PDB entry 5KT6 | X-ray diffraction, 3.54 A resolution | chains T and A of the 3 polymer chains in the assembly

# Chain T
Molecule: 9-nt DNA strand
Sequence (9 nucleotides; numbered 839 to 847; the number before each row is that of its first residue):
   839 TGGGGTCCT

# Chain A
Protein: DNA polymerase iota
Organism: Homo sapiens
Notes: EC 2.7.7.7
Reference sequence: Q9UNA4 (POLI_HUMAN); residue numbers follow UniProt; this construct covers 1-445
Sequence (445 residues; each row starts with the number of its first residue):
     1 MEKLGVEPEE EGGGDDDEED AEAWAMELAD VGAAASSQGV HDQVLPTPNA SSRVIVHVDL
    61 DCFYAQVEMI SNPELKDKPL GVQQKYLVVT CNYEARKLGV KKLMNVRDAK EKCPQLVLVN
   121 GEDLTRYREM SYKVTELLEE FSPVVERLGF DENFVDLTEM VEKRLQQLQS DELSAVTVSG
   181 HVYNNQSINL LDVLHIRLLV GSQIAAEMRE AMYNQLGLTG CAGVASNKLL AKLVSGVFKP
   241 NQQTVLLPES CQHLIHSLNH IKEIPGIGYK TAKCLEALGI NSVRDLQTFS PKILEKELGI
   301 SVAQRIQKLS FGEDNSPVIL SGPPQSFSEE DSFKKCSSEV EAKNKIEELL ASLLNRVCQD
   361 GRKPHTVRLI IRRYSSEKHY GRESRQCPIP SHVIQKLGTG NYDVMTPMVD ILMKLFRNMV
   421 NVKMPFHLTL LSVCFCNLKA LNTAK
Not modelled in the structure: 1-50, 376-380, 399-401, 440-445
UniProt features mapped onto this chain:
  - active site: Glu-152 (Proton acceptor)
  - binding site (Mg(2+)): Asp-59, Leu-60, Asp-151
  - binding site (Mn(2+)): Asp-59, Leu-60, Asp-151
  - binding site (a 2'-deoxyribonucleoside 5'-triphosphate): Tyr-64, Arg-96
  - natural variant: Arg-96 (R96G: Large decrease in catalytic activity efficiency which is partially rescued by the presence of Mn(2+) instead Mg(2+))
  - mutagenesis: Met-1 to Ala-25 (Small decrease in catalytic activity efficiency which is partially rescued by the presence of Mn(2+) instead Mg(2+))
Bound ions: Mg2+ site 1: Asp-59, Asp-151, Glu-152 (together with 0KX) (shared with 1 residue of chain P); Mg2+ site 2: Asp-59, Leu-60, Asp-151 (together with 0KX)
Small-molecule neighbours: 0KX (2'-deoxy-5'-O-[(R)-hydroxy{[(R)-hydroxy(phosphonooxy)phosphoryl]amino}phosphoryl]cytidine): Asp-59, Leu-60, Asp-61, Cys-62, Phe-63, Tyr-64, Gln-84, Val-89, Thr-90, Tyr-93, Arg-96, Lys-102, Leu-103, Asp-151, Glu-152, Lys-239
What the authors report for this chain:
  - mutagenesis - R96G (53-fold): decreased catalytic activity on Mg2+
  - mutagenesis - R96G (9-fold): decreased catalytic activity on Mn2+
  - mutagenesis - R96G: decreased binding to Mg2+
  - mutagenesis - R96G: unchanged binding to Mn2+

# How chain T and chain A interact
Residue-residue contacts - 32 pairs, chain T then chain A:
  DT839(T) with Lys-85(A), phosphate contact; Tyr-86(A), phosphate contact; Ser-332(A), phosphate contact; Phe-333(A), sugar contact; Lys-334(A), sugar contact; Thr-429(A), base contact
  DG840(T) with Gln-84(A), sugar contact; Lys-85(A), sugar contact; Leu-87(A), sugar contact; Val-89(A), base contact; Ser-332(A), sugar contact; Arg-372(A), salt bridge to the phosphate
  DG841(T) with Gln-84(A), hydrogen bond to the sugar; Lys-85(A), salt bridge to the phosphate; Glu-122(A), phosphate contact; Leu-124(A), phosphate contact; Glu-330(A), sugar contact; Ser-332(A), hydrogen bond to the phosphate
  DG842(T) with Leu-124(A), phosphate contact; Arg-128(A), salt bridge to the phosphate; Ser-328(A), sugar contact; Glu-329(A), phosphate contact; Glu-330(A), hydrogen bond to the phosphate
  DG843(T) with Arg-128(A), salt bridge to the phosphate; Ser-326(A), sugar contact; Phe-327(A), phosphate contact; Ser-328(A), hydrogen bond to the phosphate; Arg-356(A), salt bridge to the phosphate
  DT844(T) with Pro-324(A), phosphate contact; Gln-325(A), hydrogen bond to the phosphate; Ser-326(A), hydrogen bond to the phosphate
  DC845(T) with Gln-325(A), phosphate contact
Interface residues without a listed pair, chain A (24 interface residues in all): Tyr-64, Phe-150, Asp-331

# Overview
The interface between chain T and chain A involves 7 residues on one side and 24 on the other; the contacts
include 6 hydrogen bonds and 5 salt bridges. Among the polar pairs are DG841(T)/Gln-84(A), DG841(T)/Ser-332(A)
and DG842(T)/Glu-330(A). The paper reports that R96G of chain A reduces catalytic activity on Mg2+; R96G of
chain A reduces catalytic activity on Mn2+.
Here chain T is a 9-nt DNA strand and chain A is DNA polymerase iota (Homo sapiens). Entry 5KT6 (Teranry
complex of human DNA polymerase iota(1-445) inserting dCMPNPP opposite template G in the presence of ...) was
determined by X-ray diffraction together with 5KT2, 5KT3, 5KT4, 5KT5 and 5KT7 from the same study.
